PDB entry 6VC4 | X-ray diffraction, 1.90 A resolution | chains A and D of the 4 polymer chains in the assembly

# Chain A (and D)
Protein: Galactose-binding lectin
From: Arachis hypogaea
Notes: chain D of this document is another copy of the same molecule, construct and numbering; everything in this record applies to it too
Reference sequence: P02872 (LECG_ARAHY); residues 1-236 here correspond to UniProt positions 24-259 (UniProt number = residue number + 23)
Chain sequence (236 residues; numbered 1 to 236; the number before each row is that of its first residue):
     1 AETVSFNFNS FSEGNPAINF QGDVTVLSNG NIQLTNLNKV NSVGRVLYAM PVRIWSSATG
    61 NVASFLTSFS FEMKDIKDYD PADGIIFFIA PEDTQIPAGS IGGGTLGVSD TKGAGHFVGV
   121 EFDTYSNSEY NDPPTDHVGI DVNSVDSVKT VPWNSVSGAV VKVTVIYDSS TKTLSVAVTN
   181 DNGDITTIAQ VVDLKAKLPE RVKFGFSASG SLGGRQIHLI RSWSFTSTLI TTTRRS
Unresolved in the structure: 233-236
Metal / ion sites: Mn2+: Glu121, Asp123, Asp132, His137; Ca2+: Asp123, Tyr125, Asn127, Asp132
Ligand contacts: QWG ((2R,3R,4S,5R,6S)-2-(hydroxymethyl)-6-{[(2S,3R,4S,5S,6S)-3,4,5-trihydroxy-6-({[(1-{[(2R,3S,4S,5R,6S)-3,4,5-trihydroxy-6-methoxytetrahydro-2H-pyran-2-yl]methyl}-1H-1,2,3-triazol-4-yl)methyl]sulfanyl}methyl)tetrahydro-2H-pyran-2-yl]sulfanyl}tetrahydro-2H-pyran-3,4,5-triol (non-preferred name)): Asp80, Ala82, Asp83, Gly103, Gly104, Tyr125, Asn127, Glu129, Ser211, Leu212, Gly213, Gly214
UniProt features mapped onto this chain:
  - binding site (Mn(2+)): Glu121, Asp123, Asp132, His137
  - binding site (Ca(2+)): Asp123, Tyr125, Asn127, Asp132
From the paper describing this entry:
  - binding site for QWG: Asp80, Asp83, Gly104, Tyr125, Asn127, Ser211, Gly213

# How chain A and chain D interact
Residue-residue contacts (42):
  Ala1(A) with Asp184(D)
  Thr3(A) with Gly183(D); Asp184(D)
  Ser64(A) with Ile185(D); Thr187(D), hydrogen bond
  Phe65(A) with Ile185(D), hydrophobic
  Leu66(A) with Thr179(D); Ile185(D)
  Lys149(A) with Thr171(D)
  Thr164(A) with Thr164(D); Ile166(D)
  Ile166(A) with Thr164(D); Ile166(D), hydrophobic; Ser175(D)
  Tyr167(A) with Thr187(D)
  Asp168(A) with Thr187(D), hydrogen bond; Ile188(D), hydrogen bond (side chain-backbone); Ala189(D)
  Thr171(A) with Lys149(D); Ala189(D)
  Thr173(A) with Thr173(D)
  Ser175(A) with Ile166(D)
  Ala177(A) with Ile166(D), hydrophobic
  Thr179(A) with Leu66(D)
  Gly183(A) with Thr3(D); Thr226(D)
  Asp184(A) with Ala1(D); Thr3(D), hydrogen bond; Thr228(D)
  Ile185(A) with Ser64(D); Phe65(D), hydrophobic; Thr226(D); Thr228(D), hydrogen bond (backbone-side chain)
  Thr187(A) with Ser64(D), hydrogen bond; Asp168(D), hydrogen bond
  Ile188(A) with Asp168(D), hydrogen bond (backbone-side chain)
  Ala189(A) with Asp168(D); Thr171(D)
  Thr226(A) with Gly183(D); Ile185(D)
  Thr228(A) with Asp184(D); Ile185(D), hydrogen bond (side chain-backbone)
Interface residues without a listed pair, chain A (27 interface residues in all): Ser169, Ser170, Val176, Ser227
Interface residues without a listed pair, chain D (27 interface residues in all): Tyr167, Ser169, Ser170, Val176, Ala177, Ser227

# Overview
Chain A and chain D each contribute 27 residues to their interface; the contacts include 9 hydrogen bonds.
Polar contacts include Ser64(A)-Thr187(D), Asp168(A)-Thr187(D) and Asp168(A)-Ile188(D). Ligands of chain A:
compound QWG. The paper reports a binding site for QWG at Asp80(A), Asp83(A) and Gly104(A) among others.
Chain A and chain D are both Galactose-binding lectin (Arachis hypogaea); the structure, Peanut lectin
complexed with S-beta-D-Thiogalactopyranosyl beta-D-glucopyranoside derivative (STGD), was determined by X-ray
diffraction (same publication as 6V95, 6VAV, 6VAW, 6VC3 and 6VGF).
